PDB entry 8R3G | electron microscopy, 4.40 A resolution (low resolution: residue-level contacts below are approximate; hydrogen-bond / salt-bridge calls are withheld) | chains C and F of the 6 polymer chains in the assembly

[Chain C]
Molecule: Central glycolytic genes regulator
Organism: Bacillus subtilis
Reference sequence: O32253 (CGGR_BACSU); numbering as in UniProt (aligned over 1-340)
Chain sequence (346 residues; numbered -5 to 340; the number before each row is that of its first residue; numbers below 1 keep their minus sign (Gly-5 is residue -5)):
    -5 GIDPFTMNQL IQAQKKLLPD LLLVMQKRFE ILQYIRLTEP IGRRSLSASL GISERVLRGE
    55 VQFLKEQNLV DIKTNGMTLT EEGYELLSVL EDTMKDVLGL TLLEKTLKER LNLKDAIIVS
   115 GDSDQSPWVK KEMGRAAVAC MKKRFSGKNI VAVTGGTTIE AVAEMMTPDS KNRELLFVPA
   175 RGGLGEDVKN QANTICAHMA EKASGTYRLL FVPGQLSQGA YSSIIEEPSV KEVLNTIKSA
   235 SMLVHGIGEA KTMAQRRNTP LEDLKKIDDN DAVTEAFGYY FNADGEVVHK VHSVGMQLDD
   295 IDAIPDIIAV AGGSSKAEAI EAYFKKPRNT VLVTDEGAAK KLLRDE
Disordered / not traced: -5 to 0, 180-182, 339-340
Modified / non-standard residues: Mse1, Mse19, Mse71, Mse88, Mse127, Mse135, Mse159, Mse160, Mse193, Mse236, Mse247, Mse290 (selenomethionine; parent Met)
Construct notes: expression tag (-5 to 0)
UniProt features mapped onto this chain:
  - DNA-binding region: Arg37 to Gln56 (H-T-H motif)
  - binding site (beta-D-fructose 1,6-bisphosphate): Gly149 to Thr152, Arg175, Gln185, Arg250, Arg251, Glu269, Lys310
From the paper describing this entry:
  - binding site for operator DNA: Arg37, Arg38, Arg52
  - binding site for operator DNA (chain F): Arg49

[Chain F]
Molecule: operator DNA
Sequence (45 nucleotides; row label = number of the first residue in the row):
     1 TTGCTGGACA TTATATGTCC CGCTATGACA AAAAACGTCC CGTCA
Disordered / not traced: 1-2, 44-45

[How chain C and chain F interact]
Residue-residue contacts - 6 pairs, chain C then chain F:
  Arg37(C) with DC20(F)
  Ser47(C) with DG17(F)
  Arg49(C) with DT16(F); DG17(F); DT18(F)
  Val50(C) with DG17(F)
Also at the interface, not in a pair above, chain C (5 interface residues in all): Arg52
Also at the interface, not in a pair above, chain F (5 interface residues in all): DC19

[Summary]
The chain C/chain F interface involves 5 residues from each chain. UniProt lists 10 beta-D-fructose
1,6-bisphosphate-binding residues on chain C. The paper reports a binding site for operator DNA at Arg37(C),
Arg38(C) and Arg52(C); a binding site for operator DNA (chain F) at Arg49(C).
Here chain C is Central glycolytic genes regulator (Bacillus subtilis) and chain F is operator DNA. Entry 8R3G
(Central glycolytic genes regulator (CggR) bound to DNA operator) was determined by electron microscopy,
deposited together with 8R7Y.
